PDB entry 8K4E | electron microscopy, 3.40 A resolution | chains A and N of the 22 polymer chains in the assembly

Chain A:
Molecule: 16S rRNA
From: Escherichia coli K-12
Sequence (1554 nucleotides; numbered 1 to 1554; the number before each row is that of its first residue):
     1 AAAUUGAAGAGUUUGAUCAUGGCUCAGAUUGAACGCUGGCGGCAGGCCUA
    51 ACACAUGCAAGUCGAACGGUAACAGGAAGAAGCUUGCUUCUUUGCUGACG
   101 AGUGGCGGACGGGUGAGUAAUGUCUGGGAAACUGCCUGAUGGAGGGGGAU
   151 AACUACUGGAAACGGUAGCUAAUACCGCAUAACGUCGCAAGACCAAAGAG
   201 GGGGACCUUCGGGCCUCUUGCCAUCGGAUGUGCCCAGAUGGGAUUAGCUA
   251 GUAGGUGGGGUAACGGCUCACCUAGGCGACGAUCCCUAGCUGGUCUGAGA
   301 GGAUGACCAGCCACACUGGAACUGAGACACGGUCCAGACUCCUACGGGAG
   351 GCAGCAGUGGGGAAUAUUGCACAAUGGGCGCAAGCCUGAUGCAGCCAUGC
   401 CGCGUGUAUGAAGAAGGCCUUCGGGUUGUAAAGUACUUUCAGCGGGGAGG
   451 AAGGGAGUAAAGUUAAUACCUUUGCUCAUUGACGUUACCCGCAGAAGAAG
   501 CACCGGCUAACUCCGUGCCAGCAGCCGCGGUAAUACGGAGGGUGCAAGCG
   551 UUAAUCGGAAUUACUGGGCGUAAAGCGCACGCAGGCGGUUUGUUAAGUCA
   601 GAUGUGAAAUCCCCGGGCUCAACCUGGGAACUGCAUCUGAUACUGGCAAG
   651 CUUGAGUCUCGUAGAGGGGGGUAGAAUUCCAGGUGUAGCGGUGAAAUGCG
   701 UAGAGAUCUGGAGGAAUACCGGUGGCGAAGGCGGCCCCCUGGACGAAGAC
   751 UGACGCUCAGGUGCGAAAGCGUGGGGAGCAAACAGGAUUAGAUACCCUGG
   801 UAGUCCACGCCGUAAACGAUGUCGACUUGGAGGUUGUGCCCUUGAGGCGU
   851 GGCUUCCGGAGCUAACGCGUUAAGUCGACCGCCUGGGGAGUACGGCCGCA
   901 AGGUUAAAACUCAAAUGAAUUGACGGGGGCCCGCACAAGCGGUGGAGCAU
   951 GUGGUUUAAUUCGAUGCAACGCGAAGAACCUUACCUGGUCUUGACAUCCA
  1001 CGGAAGUUUUCAGAGAUGAGAAUGUGCCUUCGGGAACCGUGAGACAGGUG
  1051 CUGCAUGGCUGUCGUCAGCUCGUGUUGUGAAAUGUUGGGUUAAGUCCCGC
  1101 AACGAGCGCAACCCUUAUCCUUUGUUGCCAGCGGUCCGGCCGGGAACUCA
  1151 AAGGAGACUGCCAGUGAUAAACUGGAGGAAGGUGGGGAUGACGUCAAGUC
  1201 AUCAUGGCCCUUACGACCAGGGCUACACACGUGCUACAAUGGCGCAUACA
  1251 AAGAGAAGCGACCUCGCGAGAGCAAGCGGACCUCAUAAAGUGCGUCGUAG
  1301 UCCGGAUUGGAGUCUGCAACUCGACUCCAUGAAGUCGGAAUCGCUAGUAA
  1351 UCGUGGAUCAGAAUGCCACGGUGAAUACGUUCCCGGGCCUUGUACACACC
  1401 GCCCGUCACACCAUGGGAGUGGGUUGCAAAAGAAGUAGGUAGCUUAACCU
  1451 UCGGGAGGGCGCUUACCACUUUGUGAUUCAUGACUGGGGUGAAGUCGUAA
  1501 CAAGGUAACCGUAGGGGAACCUGCGGUUGGAUCACCUCCUUACCUUAAAG
  1551 AAGC
Unresolved in the structure: 1391-1503, 1540-1554

Chain N:
Molecule: 30S ribosomal protein S14
From: Escherichia coli K-12
UniProtKB: P0AG59 (RS14_ECOLI); residues 0-100 here correspond to UniProt positions 1-101 (UniProt number = residue number + 1)
Amino-acid sequence (101 residues; numbered 0 to 100; the number before each row is that of its first residue; numbering starts at 0):
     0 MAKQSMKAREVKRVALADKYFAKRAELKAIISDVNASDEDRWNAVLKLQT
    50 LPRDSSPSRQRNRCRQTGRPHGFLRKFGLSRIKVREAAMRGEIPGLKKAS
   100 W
Unresolved in the structure: 0, 36-39

How chain A and chain N interact:
Contacting residue pairs (68; chain A residue first):
  G973(A) - Arg68(N)  hydrogen bond to the sugar
  G973(A) - Arg80(N)  hydrogen bond to the phosphate
  A974(A) - Arg68(N)  salt bridge to the phosphate
  A974(A) - His70(N)  salt bridge to the phosphate
  A974(A) - Arg80(N)  salt bridge to the phosphate
  G976(A) - His70(N)  salt bridge to the phosphate
  G976(A) - Gly71(N)  hydrogen bond to the phosphate
  A977(A) - Arg60(N)  salt bridge to the phosphate
  C979(A) - Arg52(N)  sugar contact
  C979(A) - Ser57(N)  base contact
  C979(A) - Arg58(N)  hydrogen bond to the base
  C980(A) - Arg12(N)  hydrogen bond to the phosphate
  C980(A) - Arg58(N)  hydrogen bond to the sugar
  C980(A) - Gln59(N)  base contact
  U981(A) - Arg8(N)  salt bridge to the phosphate
  U981(A) - Arg12(N)  salt bridge to the phosphate
  U981(A) - Arg60(N)  hydrogen bond to the sugar
  U981(A) - Arg62(N)  hydrogen bond to the phosphate
  U982(A) - Met5(N)  phosphate contact
  U982(A) - Arg62(N)  salt bridge to the phosphate
  U982(A) - Pro69(N)  phosphate contact
  A994(A) - Ser4(N)  base contact
  A994(A) - Ala7(N)  sugar contact
  C995(A) - Gln3(N)  base contact
  C995(A) - Lys6(N)  hydrogen bond to the sugar
  C995(A) - Ala7(N)  sugar contact
  U1007(A) - Lys18(N)  phosphate contact
  U1008(A) - Lys18(N)  salt bridge to the phosphate
  U1009(A) - Arg23(N)  salt bridge to the phosphate
  G1047(A) - Gln3(N)  hydrogen bond to the phosphate
  G1048(A) - Ala1(N)  phosphate contact
  G1048(A) - Lys2(N)  hydrogen bond to the phosphate
  G1048(A) - Gln3(N)  hydrogen bond to the phosphate
  U1049(A) - Ala1(N)  hydrogen bond to the phosphate
  U1049(A) - Lys2(N)  hydrogen bond to the phosphate
  U1049(A) - Pro69(N)  base contact
  C1059(A) - Arg84(N)  phosphate contact
  C1114(A) - Ser99(N)  hydrogen bond to the sugar
  U1115(A) - Trp100(N)  hydrogen bond to the sugar
  G1186(A) - Trp100(N)  base contact
  G1187(A) - Ser99(N)  base contact
  A1188(A) - Lys97(N)  sugar contact
  A1188(A) - Ser99(N)  hydrogen bond to the sugar
  U1202(A) - Thr66(N)  hydrogen bond to the sugar
  U1202(A) - Arg68(N)  hydrogen bond to the sugar
  U1202(A) - Ile81(N)  base contact
  C1203(A) - Ala1(N)  hydrogen bond to the phosphate
  C1203(A) - Thr66(N)  sugar contact
  A1216(A) - Ser4(N)  phosphate contact
  C1217(A) - Ser4(N)  phosphate contact
  C1217(A) - Arg8(N)  salt bridge to the phosphate
  C1218(A) - Arg8(N)  salt bridge to the phosphate
  A1219(A) - Arg52(N)  phosphate contact
  G1220(A) - Arg52(N)  salt bridge to the phosphate
  G1272(A) - Asp32(N)  phosphate contact
  C1317(A) - Gln48(N)  hydrogen bond to the phosphate
  C1317(A) - Arg52(N)  base contact
  C1317(A) - Ser55(N)  hydrogen bond to the phosphate
  C1317(A) - Arg58(N)  base contact
  U1358(A) - Phe72(N)  sugar contact
  U1358(A) - Leu73(N)  phosphate contact
  U1358(A) - Arg74(N)  salt bridge to the phosphate
  C1359(A) - Asn61(N)  hydrogen bond to the phosphate
  C1359(A) - Arg74(N)  salt bridge to the phosphate
  A1360(A) - Ser57(N)  hydrogen bond to the base
  A1360(A) - Arg74(N)  salt bridge to the phosphate
  A1368(A) - Trp100(N)  phosphate contact
  C1369(A) - Trp100(N)  hydrogen bond to the phosphate
Also at the interface, not in a pair above, chain A (42 interface residues in all): A975, A983, U1189, A1257, G1316, A1318
Also at the interface, not in a pair above, chain N (40 interface residues in all): Phe20, Lys22, Thr49, Pro56, Ala98

In short:
The interface between chain A and chain N involves 42 residues on one side and 40 on the other; the contacts
include 25 hydrogen bonds and 16 salt bridges. Polar contacts include C979(A)-Arg58(N), A1360(A)-Ser57(N) and
G973(A)-Arg68(N).
Here chain A is 16S rRNA and chain N is 30S ribosomal protein S14, both from Escherichia coli K-12. Entry 8K4E
(Cryo-EM structure of 30S ribosome with cleaved AP-mRNA bound complex-II) was determined by electron
microscopy, deposited together with 8K3O.
